PDB entry 7Q7N | X-ray diffraction, 2.87 A resolution | chains H and M of the 3 polymer chains in the assembly

== Chain H ==
Name: Reaction center protein H chain
Source organism: Cereibacter sphaeroides
Reference sequence: P0C0Y7 (RCEH_RHOSH); numbering as in UniProt (aligned over 10-250)
Sequence (241 residues; numbered 10 to 250; the number before each row is that of its first residue):
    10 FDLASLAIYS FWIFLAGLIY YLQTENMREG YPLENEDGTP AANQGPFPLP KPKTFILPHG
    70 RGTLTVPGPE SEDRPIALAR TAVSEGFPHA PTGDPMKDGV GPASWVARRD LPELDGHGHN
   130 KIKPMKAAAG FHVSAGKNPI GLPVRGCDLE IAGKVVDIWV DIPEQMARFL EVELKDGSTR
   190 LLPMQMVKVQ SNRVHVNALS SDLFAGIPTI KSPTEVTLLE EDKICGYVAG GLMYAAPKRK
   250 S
Unresolved in the structure: 250

== Chain M ==
Name: Reaction center protein M chain
Source organism: Cereibacter sphaeroides
Reference sequence: P0C0Y9 (RCEM_RHOSH); residues 1-302 here correspond to UniProt positions 2-303 (UniProt number = residue number + 1)
Sequence (302 residues; numbered 1 to 302; the number before each row is that of its first residue):
     1 AEYQNIFTQV QVRGPADLGM TEDVNLANRS GVGPFSTLLG WFGNAQLGPI YLGSLGVLSL
    61 FSGLMWFFTI GIWFWYQAGW NPAVFLRDLF FFSLEPPAPE YGLSFAAPLK EGGLWLIASF
   121 FMFVAVWSWW GRTYLRAQAL GMGKHTAWAF LSAIWLWMVL GFIRPILMGS WSEAVPYGIF
   181 SHLDWTNNFS LVHGNLHYNP FHGLSIAFLY GSALLFAMHG ATILAVSRFG GERELEQIAD
   241 RGTAAERAAL FWRWTMGFNA TMEGIHRWAI WMAVLVTLTG GIGILLSGTV VDNWYVWGQN
   301 HG
Unresolved in the structure: 1, 302
Construct notes: engineered mutation Thr-8 (Ser9 in P0C0Y9), His-197 (Phe198 in P0C0Y9)
Curated features (UniProtKB/Swiss-Prot):
  - binding site ((7R,8Z)-bacteriochlorophyll b): His-182, His-202
  - binding site (Fe cation): His-219, Glu-234, His-266
  - binding site (a ubiquinone): Trp-252
Ion coordination: Fe ion: His-219, Glu-234, His-266 (shared with 2 residues of chain L)
Residues lining bound ligands:
  - bacteriochlorophyll a (BCL), molecule 1: Trp-66, Met-122, Val-126, Phe-150, Ala-153, Ile-154, Leu-156, Trp-157, Leu-160, Trp-185, Thr-186, Asn-187, Phe-189, Ser-190, Asn-195, Leu-196, His-197, Phe-201, His-202, Ser-205, Ile-206, Leu-209, Tyr-210, Val-276, Thr-277, Gly-280, Gly-281, Ile-284
  - bacteriochlorophyll a (BCL), molecule 2: Met-122, Trp-157, Leu-160, Val-175, Ile-179, His-182, Leu-183, Trp-185, Thr-186
  - bacteriochlorophyll a (BCL), molecule 3: His-197, Gly-203, Ile-206, Ala-207, Tyr-210, Gly-211, Leu-214
  - bacteriopheophytin a (BPH), molecule 1: Ser-59, Leu-60, Gly-63, Ala-125, Val-126, Trp-129, Thr-133, Thr-146, Ala-149, Phe-150, Ser-152, Ala-153, Ala-273, Val-274, Thr-277
  - bacteriopheophytin a (BPH), molecule 2: Tyr-210, Ala-213, Leu-214, Ala-217, Met-218, Trp-252, Thr-255, Met-256
  - speroidenone (SPN): Trp-66, Phe-67, Phe-68, Ile-70, Gly-71, Phe-74, Trp-75, Phe-85, Trp-115, Leu-116, Ser-119, Phe-120, Met-122, Phe-123, Trp-157, Met-158, Gly-161, Phe-162, Trp-171, Val-175, Pro-176, Tyr-177, Gly-178, Ile-179, His-182
  - ubiquinone-7 (UQ7): Leu-214, Leu-215, Met-218, His-219, Thr-222, Ile-223, Ala-245, Ala-248, Ala-249, Trp-252, Met-256, Phe-258, Asn-259, Ala-260, Thr-261, Met-262, Ile-265, Trp-268, Met-272

== How chain H and chain M interact ==
Residue-residue contacts (120):
  Phe-10(H) / His-301(M)
  Asp-11(H) / Val-290(M)
  Asp-11(H) / Trp-297(M)  hydrogen bond
  Asp-11(H) / His-301(M)  salt bridge
  Leu-12(H) / Val-290(M)  hydrophobic
  Ala-13(H) / Val-290(M)
  Ala-13(H) / Val-291(M)  hydrophobic
  Ala-13(H) / Trp-297(M)
  Ser-14(H) / Trp-297(M)
  Ser-14(H) / His-301(M)  hydrogen bond
  Ala-16(H) / Phe-201(M)
  Ile-17(H) / Pro-200(M)  hydrophobic
  Ile-17(H) / Phe-201(M)
  Ile-17(H) / Leu-204(M)  hydrophobic
  Phe-20(H) / Phe-201(M)  hydrophobic
  Phe-20(H) / Leu-204(M)  hydrophobic
  Phe-20(H) / Leu-275(M)  hydrophobic
  Phe-20(H) / Thr-279(M)
  Trp-21(H) / Leu-204(M)  hydrophobic
  Phe-23(H) / Trp-271(M)  hydrophobic
  Leu-27(H) / Trp-271(M)
  Leu-27(H) / Leu-275(M)  hydrophobic
  Tyr-30(H) / Arg-267(M)  hydrogen bond
  Leu-31(H) / Arg-267(M)
  Leu-31(H) / Trp-268(M)  hydrophobic
  Leu-31(H) / Trp-271(M)
  Glu-34(H) / Arg-267(M)  salt bridge
  Asn-35(H) / Ala-260(M)
  Asn-35(H) / Thr-261(M)  hydrogen bond (side chain-backbone)
  Asn-35(H) / Gly-264(M)
  Asn-35(H) / Ile-265(M)
  Asn-35(H) / Trp-268(M)  hydrogen bond
  Glu-38(H) / Ile-238(M)
  Glu-38(H) / Arg-241(M)  salt bridge
  Glu-38(H) / Thr-261(M)
  Leu-42(H) / Arg-253(M)
  Lys-62(H) / Glu-263(M)  salt bridge
  Lys-62(H) / Arg-267(M)
  Phe-64(H) / Ile-238(M)  hydrophobic
  Phe-64(H) / Glu-263(M)
  Leu-66(H) / Ala-239(M)  hydrophobic
  Leu-73(H) / Ile-238(M)
  Leu-73(H) / Ala-239(M)
  Glu-79(H) / Arg-241(M)  salt bridge
  Pro-111(H) / Arg-247(M)  hydrogen bond (backbone-side chain)
  Ala-112(H) / Arg-247(M)
  Ser-113(H) / Thr-243(M)
  Ser-113(H) / Arg-247(M)  hydrogen bond (backbone-side chain)
  Val-115(H) / Arg-241(M)
  Val-115(H) / Gly-242(M)
  Val-115(H) / Thr-243(M)
  Val-115(H) / Glu-246(M)
  Arg-117(H) / Glu-236(M)  hydrogen bond (side chain-backbone)
  Arg-117(H) / Gln-237(M)
  Arg-117(H) / Asp-240(M)  hydrogen bond (side chain-backbone)
  Arg-117(H) / Arg-241(M)
  Arg-117(H) / Gly-242(M)
  Arg-118(H) / Glu-236(M)  salt bridge
  Arg-118(H) / Asp-240(M)  salt bridge
  Glu-122(H) / Arg-233(M)  salt bridge
  Glu-122(H) / Glu-236(M)
  Gly-125(H) / Met-20(M)
  His-126(H) / Met-20(M)
  Ile-131(H) / Arg-233(M)
  Ala-138(H) / Pro-15(M)
  Gly-139(H) / Arg-13(M)
  Phe-140(H) / Arg-13(M)
  Phe-140(H) / Gly-14(M)
  Phe-140(H) / Pro-15(M)
  His-141(H) / Val-12(M)
  His-141(H) / Arg-13(M)  hydrogen bond (backbone-backbone)
  Val-142(H) / Val-10(M)  hydrophobic
  Val-142(H) / Gln-11(M)
  Ser-143(H) / Gln-11(M)  hydrogen bond (backbone-backbone)
  Ser-143(H) / Val-12(M)
  Ser-143(H) / Arg-13(M)
  Ala-144(H) / Val-10(M)
  Ala-144(H) / Gln-11(M)  hydrogen bond (backbone-backbone)
  Ala-144(H) / Thr-37(M)
  Ala-144(H) / Trp-41(M)  hydrophobic
  Gly-145(H) / Gln-9(M)
  Gly-145(H) / Trp-41(M)
  Lys-146(H) / Val-10(M)
  Pro-172(H) / Asp-17(M)
  Glu-173(H) / Asn-44(M)  hydrogen bond
  Gln-174(H) / Val-12(M)
  Gln-174(H) / Arg-13(M)
  Gln-174(H) / Gly-14(M)  hydrogen bond (side chain-backbone)
  Gln-174(H) / Pro-15(M)  hydrogen bond (side chain-backbone)
  Gln-174(H) / Phe-35(M)
  Met-175(H) / Val-12(M)
  Ala-176(H) / Val-12(M)
  Arg-177(H) / Glu-232(M)  salt bridge
  Arg-177(H) / Arg-233(M)
  Met-193(H) / Tyr-3(M)
  Met-193(H) / Gln-9(M)
  Met-193(H) / Val-10(M)  hydrophobic
  Gln-194(H) / Tyr-3(M)
  Gln-194(H) / Asn-5(M)
  Gln-194(H) / Ser-227(M)  hydrogen bond (side chain-backbone)
  Gln-194(H) / Arg-228(M)
  Met-195(H) / Arg-228(M)
  Val-196(H) / Tyr-3(M)
  Val-196(H) / Gln-9(M)  hydrogen bond (backbone-side chain)
  Lys-197(H) / Glu-2(M)
  Lys-197(H) / Tyr-3(M)
  Lys-197(H) / Gln-9(M)
  Val-198(H) / Gln-9(M)  hydrogen bond (backbone-side chain)
  Leu-227(H) / Arg-233(M)
  Leu-227(H) / Glu-236(M)
  Leu-227(H) / Asp-240(M)
  Glu-230(H) / Arg-233(M)  salt bridge
  Asp-231(H) / Gly-242(M)
  Asp-231(H) / Thr-243(M)  hydrogen bond (side chain-backbone)
  Cys-234(H) / Arg-228(M)  hydrogen bond (side chain-backbone)
  Cys-234(H) / Phe-229(M)
  Gly-235(H) / Phe-229(M)
  Gly-235(H) / Arg-247(M)
  Ala-238(H) / Phe-229(M)  hydrophobic
  Leu-241(H) / Arg-228(M)
Other interface residues (no listed pair), chain H (74 interface residues in all): Leu-24, Gln-32, Arg-37, Gly-39, Tyr-40, Glu-81, Gly-110, Trp-114, Lys-130, Met-134, Pro-148, Val-169, Pro-192, Asn-206
Other interface residues (no listed pair), chain M (57 interface residues in all): Ala-16, Gln-46, Phe-208, Phe-258, Asn-259, Leu-286, Trp-294, Asn-300

== Overview ==
Chain H and chain M form an interface of 74 and 57 residues respectively, with 20 hydrogen bonds and 10 salt
bridges. Polar contacts include Asp-11(H)/His-301(M), Glu-34(H)/Arg-267(M) and Glu-38(H)/Arg-241(M). Bound to
chain M: bacteriopheophytin a, 3 copies of bacteriochlorophyll a, ubiquinone-7 and speroidenone.
Chain H is Reaction center protein H chain and chain M is Reaction center protein M chain, both from
Cereibacter sphaeroides; the structure, Room temperature structure of the Rhodobacter Sphaeroides
Photosynthetic Reaction Center F(M197)H mutant at 120 MPa helium ..., was determined by X-ray diffraction.
